3KXF - chains D and E of the 5 polymer chains in the assembly; structure by X-ray diffraction, 3.10 A resolution.

Chain D:
Protein: SB27 T cell receptor alpha chain
Organism: Homo sapiens
Chain sequence (204 residues; row label = number of the first residue in the row):
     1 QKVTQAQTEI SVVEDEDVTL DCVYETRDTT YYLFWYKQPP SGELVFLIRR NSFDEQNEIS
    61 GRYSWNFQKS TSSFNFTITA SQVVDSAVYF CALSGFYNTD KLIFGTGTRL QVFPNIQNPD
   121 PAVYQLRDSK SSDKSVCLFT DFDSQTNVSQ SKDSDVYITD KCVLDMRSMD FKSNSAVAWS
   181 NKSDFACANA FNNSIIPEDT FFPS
Cystine bridges: Cys22-Cys91, Cys137-Cys187

Chain E:
Protein: SB27 T cell receptor beta chain
Organism: Homo sapiens
Chain sequence (241 residues; numbered 3 to 243; the number before each row is that of its first residue):
     3 GVTQTPKFQV LKTGQSMTLQ CAQDMNHNSM YWYRQDPGMG LRLIYYSASE GTTDKGEVPN
    63 GYNVSRLNKR EFSLRLESAA PSQTSVYFCA SPGLAGEYEQ YFGPGTRLTV TEDLKNVFPP
   123 EVAVFEPSEA EISHTQKATL VCLATGFYPD HVELSWWVNG KEVHSGVCTD PEPLKEQPAL
   183 NDSRYALSSR LRVSATFWQN PRNHFRCQVQ FYGLSENDEW TQDRAKPVTQ IVSAEAWGRA
   243 D
Cystine bridges: Cys23-Cys91, Cys144-Cys209

Interface between chain D and chain E:
Inter-chain disulfides: Cys162(D)-Cys170(E)
Pairs across the interface - 89 pairs, chain D then chain E:
  Tyr32(D) - Pro94(E)
  Phe34(D) - Pro94(E)  hydrophobic
  Tyr36(D) - Tyr103(E)
  Tyr36(D) - Phe104(E)  hydrophobic
  Gln38(D) - Gln37(E)  hydrogen bond
  Gln38(D) - Phe90(E)
  Gly42(D) - Phe90(E)
  Leu44(D) - Gln102(E)
  Leu44(D) - Phe104(E)  hydrophobic
  Phe46(D) - Gly98(E)
  Phe46(D) - Glu99(E)
  Arg49(D) - Leu96(E)  hydrogen bond (side chain-backbone)
  Phe90(D) - Gln37(E)
  Phe90(D) - Gly42(E)
  Phe96(D) - Leu96(E)  hydrophobic
  Asn98(D) - Ser31(E)  hydrogen bond (backbone-side chain)
  Asn98(D) - Tyr33(E)
  Asn98(D) - Ala50(E)
  Thr99(D) - Tyr48(E)
  Asp100(D) - Tyr33(E)  hydrogen bond (backbone-side chain)
  Lys101(D) - Leu45(E)
  Lys101(D) - Tyr48(E)
  Leu102(D) - Tyr33(E)
  Leu102(D) - Tyr35(E)  hydrogen bond (backbone-side chain)
  Phe104(D) - Tyr35(E)  hydrophobic
  Phe104(D) - Leu43(E)
  Phe104(D) - Phe104(E)  hydrophobic
  Gly105(D) - Gly42(E)
  Thr106(D) - Gly42(E)  hydrogen bond (backbone-backbone)
  Arg109(D) - Glu174(E)  salt bridge
  Asp120(D) - His136(E)  salt bridge
  Asp120(D) - Thr137(E)
  Tyr124(D) - Ser130(E)
  Tyr124(D) - Ala132(E)  hydrophobic
  Tyr124(D) - Glu133(E)
  Tyr124(D) - His136(E)
  Tyr124(D) - Thr137(E)
  Gln125(D) - Ser130(E)
  Leu126(D) - Phe127(E)
  Leu126(D) - Glu128(E)
  Leu126(D) - Thr141(E)
  Leu126(D) - Val143(E)  hydrophobic
  Arg127(D) - Phe127(E)
  Asp128(D) - Val126(E)
  Asp128(D) - Phe127(E)
  Ser129(D) - Val126(E)
  Ser129(D) - Phe127(E)
  Ser132(D) - Phe127(E)
  Lys134(D) - Phe127(E)
  Val136(D) - Phe127(E)  hydrophobic
  Leu138(D) - Thr141(E)
  Leu138(D) - Val143(E)  hydrophobic
  Thr140(D) - Arg194(E)
  Asp141(D) - Thr137(E)
  Asp141(D) - Arg194(E)  salt bridge
  Tyr157(D) - Leu176(E)  hydrophobic
  Tyr157(D) - Glu178(E)
  Tyr157(D) - Gln179(E)
  Ile158(D) - Leu176(E)
  Thr159(D) - Asp172(E)
  Thr159(D) - Ser190(E)
  Thr159(D) - Arg192(E)  hydrogen bond
  Cys162(D) - Cys170(E)  disulfide
  Cys162(D) - Thr171(E)
  Cys162(D) - Arg192(E)  hydrogen bond
  Val163(D) - Cys170(E)
  Leu164(D) - Gly168(E)
  Leu164(D) - Cys170(E)
  Leu164(D) - Arg194(E)
  Asp165(D) - Ser167(E)
  Asp165(D) - Gly168(E)  hydrogen bond (backbone-backbone)
  Met166(D) - Lys139(E)
  Met166(D) - Arg194(E)
  Met166(D) - Val195(E)  hydrophobic
  Met166(D) - Ser196(E)
  Arg167(D) - Ser167(E)  hydrogen bond (backbone-side chain)
  Met169(D) - Lys139(E)
  Met169(D) - Ser196(E)
  Phe171(D) - Lys139(E)
  Phe171(D) - Arg194(E)
  Ser173(D) - Arg194(E)  hydrogen bond
  Ser175(D) - Arg192(E)  hydrogen bond
  Val177(D) - Ser190(E)
  Val177(D) - Arg192(E)
  Trp179(D) - Leu145(E)  hydrophobic
  Trp179(D) - Leu176(E)  hydrophobic
  Trp179(D) - Ala188(E)  hydrophobic
  Phe201(D) - His136(E)
  Pro203(D) - Ala132(E)  hydrophobic
Other interface residues (no listed pair), chain D (55 interface residues in all): Tyr97, Ser135, Gln150, Asp155, Asp160, Ala176
Other interface residues (no listed pair), chain E (55 interface residues in all): Asn30, Gly40, Met41, Lys57, Gly58, Gly95, Pro106, Ala125, Thr147, Val169, Lys177

Summary:
Chain D and chain E each contribute 55 residues to their interface; the contacts include 1 disulfide bond, 12
hydrogen bonds and 3 salt bridges. Among the polar pairs are Arg109(D)-Glu174(E), Asp120(D)-His136(E) and
Asp141(D)-Arg194(E).
Chain D is SB27 T cell receptor alpha chain and chain E is SB27 T cell receptor beta chain, both from Homo
sapiens; the structure, Crystal Structure of SB27 TCR in complex with the 'restriction triad' mutant
HLA-B*3508-13mer, was determined by X-ray diffraction (same publication as 3KWW).
